3T62 - chains A and D; structure by X-ray diffraction, 2.00 A resolution.

== Chain A ==
Name: Chymotrypsinogen A
Organism: Bos taurus
Notes: EC 3.4.21.1
UniProt: P00766 (CTRA_BOVIN); residue numbers follow UniProt; this construct covers 1-245
Sequence (245 residues; numbered 1 to 245; the number before each row is that of its first residue):
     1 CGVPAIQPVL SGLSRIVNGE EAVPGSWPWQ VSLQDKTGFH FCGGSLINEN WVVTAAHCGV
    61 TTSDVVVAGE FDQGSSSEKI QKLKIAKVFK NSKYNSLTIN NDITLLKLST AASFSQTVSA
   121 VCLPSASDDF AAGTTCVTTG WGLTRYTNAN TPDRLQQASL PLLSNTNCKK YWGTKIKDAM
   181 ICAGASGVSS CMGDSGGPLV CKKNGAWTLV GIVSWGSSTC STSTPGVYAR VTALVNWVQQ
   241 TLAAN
Disordered / not traced: 13-15, 147-148
Cystine bridges: Cys1-Cys122, Cys42-Cys58, Cys136-Cys201, Cys168-Cys182, Cys191-Cys220
Curated features (UniProtKB/Swiss-Prot):
  - active site (Charge relay system): His57, Asp102, Ser195

== Chain D ==
Name: Kunitz-type proteinase inhibitor SHPI-1
Organism: Stichodactyla helianthus
UniProt: P31713 (ISH1_STOHE); residues 3-56 here correspond to UniProt positions 1-54 (UniProt number = residue number - 2)
Sequence (54 residues; row label = number of the first residue in the row):
     3 SICSEPKKVG RCKGYFPRFY FDSETGKCTP FIYGGCGGNG NNFETLHQCR AICR
Cystine bridges: Cys5-Cys55, Cys14-Cys38, Cys30-Cys51
Curated features (UniProtKB/Swiss-Prot):
  - site: Lys15, Gly16 (Reactive bond for trypsin)

== Interface between chain A and chain D ==
Residue-residue contacts (33):
  His40(A) with Tyr17(D)
  Phe41(A) with Gly16(D); Tyr17(D), hydrogen bond (backbone-backbone); Phe18(D), hydrophobic
  His57(A) with Cys14(D); Lys15(D); Gly36(D)
  Cys58(A) with Phe18(D)
  Ile99(A) with Cys38(D), hydrophobic
  Leu143(A) with Tyr17(D), hydrophobic
  Tyr146(A) with Val11(D)
  Ala149(A) with Tyr17(D), hydrogen bond (backbone-side chain)
  Asn150(A) with Tyr17(D)
  Trp172(A) with Arg13(D)
  Ser190(A) with Lys15(D)
  Cys191(A) with Lys15(D)
  Met192(A) with Lys15(D); Gly16(D); Tyr17(D)
  Gly193(A) with Lys15(D), hydrogen bond (backbone-backbone); Gly16(D); Tyr17(D)
  Asp194(A) with Lys15(D), hydrogen bond (backbone-backbone)
  Ser195(A) with Lys15(D), hydrogen bond (backbone-backbone); Gly16(D), hydrogen bond (side chain-backbone)
  Val213(A) with Lys15(D)
  Ser214(A) with Cys14(D); Lys15(D), hydrogen bond (backbone-backbone)
  Trp215(A) with Arg13(D)
  Gly216(A) with Arg13(D), hydrogen bond (backbone-backbone); Lys15(D)
  Ser217(A) with Lys15(D), hydrogen bond (backbone-side chain)
  Ser218(A) with Gly12(D)
Other interface residues (no listed pair), chain A (26 interface residues in all): Cys42, Thr151, Lys175, Cys220
Other interface residues (no listed pair), chain D (12 interface residues in all): Ile34, Gly37

== Overview ==
26 residues of chain A and 12 residues of chain D are in contact; the contacts include 9 hydrogen bonds. Polar
contacts include Ala149(A)-Tyr17(D), Ser195(A)-Gly16(D) and Ser217(A)-Lys15(D). UniProt lists 3 active-site
residues on chain A.
Here chain A is Chymotrypsinogen A (Bos taurus) and chain D is Kunitz-type proteinase inhibitor SHPI-1
(Stichodactyla helianthus). Entry 3T62 (Crystal structure of recombinant Kunitz Type serine protease
Inhibitor-1 from the Caribbean Sea anemone Stichodactyla helianthus ...) was determined by X-ray diffraction.
